PDB entry 9OJZ | electron microscopy, 3.39 A resolution | chains A and F of the 12 polymer chains in the assembly

# Chain A (and F)
Protein: Vesicle-fusing ATPase
Organism: Cricetulus griseus
Notes: EC 3.6.4.6; chain F of this document is another copy of the same molecule, construct and numbering; everything in this record applies to it too
Reference sequence: P18708 (NSF_CRIGR); residues 1-744 here = UniProt positions 1-744
Chain sequence (747 residues; each row starts with the number of its first residue; numbers below 1 keep their minus sign (Gly-2 is residue -2)):
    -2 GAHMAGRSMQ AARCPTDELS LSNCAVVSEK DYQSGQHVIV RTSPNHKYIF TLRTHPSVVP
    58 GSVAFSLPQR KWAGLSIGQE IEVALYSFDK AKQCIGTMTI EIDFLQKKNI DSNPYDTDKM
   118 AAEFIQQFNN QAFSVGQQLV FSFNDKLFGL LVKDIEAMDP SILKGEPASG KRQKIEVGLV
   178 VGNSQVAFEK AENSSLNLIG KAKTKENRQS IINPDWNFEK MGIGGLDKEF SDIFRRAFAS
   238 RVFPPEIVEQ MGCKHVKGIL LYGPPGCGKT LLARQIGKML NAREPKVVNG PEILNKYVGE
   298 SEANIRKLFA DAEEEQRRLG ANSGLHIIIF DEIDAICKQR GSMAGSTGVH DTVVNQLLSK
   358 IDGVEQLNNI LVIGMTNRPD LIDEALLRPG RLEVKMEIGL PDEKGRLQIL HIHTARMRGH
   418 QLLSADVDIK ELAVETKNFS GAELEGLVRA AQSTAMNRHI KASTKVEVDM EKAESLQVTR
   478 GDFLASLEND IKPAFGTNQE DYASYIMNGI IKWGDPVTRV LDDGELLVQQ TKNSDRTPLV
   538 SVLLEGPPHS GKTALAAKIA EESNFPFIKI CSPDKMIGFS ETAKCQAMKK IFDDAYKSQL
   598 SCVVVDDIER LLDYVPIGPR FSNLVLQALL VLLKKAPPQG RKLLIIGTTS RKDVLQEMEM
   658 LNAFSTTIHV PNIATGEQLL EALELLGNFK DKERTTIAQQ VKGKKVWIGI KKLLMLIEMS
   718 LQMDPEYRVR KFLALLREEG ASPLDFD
Disordered / not traced: -2 to 0, 156-169, 741-744 (chain F: -2 to 211, 246-251, 336-343, 741-744)
Construct notes: expression tag (-2 to 0)
Swiss-Prot annotation at these positions:
  - binding site (ATP): Asn505 to Trp510, Pro545 to Leu552
  - binding site (Mg(2+)): Thr550
  - modified residue: Lys105 (N6-acetyllysine), Ser207 (Phosphoserine), Tyr259 (Phosphotyrosine), Ser569 (Phosphoserine)
Ligand contacts:
  - ADP (adenosine-5'-diphosphate): Gly219, Ile220, Gly221, Leu223, Pro262, Gly263, Cys264, Gly265, Lys266, Thr267, Leu268, Ile406, His410, Gly438, Ala439, Glu442
  - ATP (adenosine-5'-triphosphate), molecule 1: Asp359, Arg385, Arg388
  - ATP, molecule 2: Ile503, Met504, Asn505, Gly506, Ile507, Ile508, Trp510, Val514, Pro545, His546, Ser547, Gly548, Lys549, Thr550, Ala551, Leu552, Ser647, Ile707, Lys708
From the paper describing this entry:
  - post-translational modification sites: Ser207 (citing earlier work)

# Chain A / chain F interface
Pairs across the interface (23; chain A residue first):
  Asn505(A) - Arg533(F)
  His546(A) - Asn659(F)
  Asp571(A) - Val628(F)
  Asp571(A) - Lys632(F)
  Ile574(A) - Val628(F)  hydrophobic
  Ile574(A) - Leu629(F)  hydrophobic
  Arg607(A) - Gln624(F)  hydrogen bond
  Arg607(A) - Leu627(F)
  Asp610(A) - Asn620(F)
  Asp610(A) - Gln624(F)
  Tyr611(A) - Gln624(F)  hydrogen bond (backbone-side chain)
  Pro613(A) - Glu656(F)
  Ile614(A) - Glu654(F)
  Arg617(A) - Pro616(F)
  Arg617(A) - Phe618(F)  hydrogen bond (side chain-backbone)
  Asn685(A) - Arg533(F)  hydrogen bond
  Glu715(A) - Gln527(F)
  Glu715(A) - Ser531(F)  hydrogen bond
  Glu715(A) - Asp532(F)
  Glu715(A) - Thr534(F)
  Met716(A) - Gln527(F)  hydrogen bond (backbone-side chain)
  Gln719(A) - Gln526(F)  hydrogen bond
  Gln719(A) - Gln527(F)  hydrogen bond (side chain-backbone)
Interface residues without a listed pair, chain A (18 interface residues in all): Phe576, Asp604, Val612, Met712
Interface residues without a listed pair, chain F (25 interface residues in all): Leu523, Lys586, Arg617, Leu621, Leu623, Lys631, Met655, Ser662

# Overview
Chain A and chain F form an interface of 18 and 25 residues respectively, with 8 hydrogen bonds. Polar pairs
include Arg607(A)-Gln624(F), Tyr611(A)-Gln624(F) and Arg617(A)-Phe618(F). Bound to chain A: ADP and ATP. From
UniProt: 14 ATP-binding residues and Mg2+-binding residue Thr550(A) on chain A. The paper reports a
modification site at Ser207(A).
Both chains are Vesicle-fusing ATPase (Cricetulus griseus). Entry 9OJZ (21bin20S complex (NSF-alphaSNAP-2:1
syntaxin-1a:SNAP-25), non-hydrolyzing, class 5) was determined by electron microscopy, deposited together with
9OJR, 9OJU, 9OK3, 9OK5, 9OKC, 9OLJ and 17 further entries.
